Entry 1CR6 (X-ray diffraction, 2.80 A resolution); this record covers chains A and B.

Chain A (and B):
Molecule: Epoxide hydrolase
Source organism: Mus musculus
Notes: EC 3.3.2.3; chain B of this document is another copy of the same molecule, construct and numbering; everything in this record applies to it too
Reference sequence: P34914 (HYES_MOUSE); numbering as in UniProt (aligned over 1-554)
Sequence (554 residues; each row starts with the number of its first residue):
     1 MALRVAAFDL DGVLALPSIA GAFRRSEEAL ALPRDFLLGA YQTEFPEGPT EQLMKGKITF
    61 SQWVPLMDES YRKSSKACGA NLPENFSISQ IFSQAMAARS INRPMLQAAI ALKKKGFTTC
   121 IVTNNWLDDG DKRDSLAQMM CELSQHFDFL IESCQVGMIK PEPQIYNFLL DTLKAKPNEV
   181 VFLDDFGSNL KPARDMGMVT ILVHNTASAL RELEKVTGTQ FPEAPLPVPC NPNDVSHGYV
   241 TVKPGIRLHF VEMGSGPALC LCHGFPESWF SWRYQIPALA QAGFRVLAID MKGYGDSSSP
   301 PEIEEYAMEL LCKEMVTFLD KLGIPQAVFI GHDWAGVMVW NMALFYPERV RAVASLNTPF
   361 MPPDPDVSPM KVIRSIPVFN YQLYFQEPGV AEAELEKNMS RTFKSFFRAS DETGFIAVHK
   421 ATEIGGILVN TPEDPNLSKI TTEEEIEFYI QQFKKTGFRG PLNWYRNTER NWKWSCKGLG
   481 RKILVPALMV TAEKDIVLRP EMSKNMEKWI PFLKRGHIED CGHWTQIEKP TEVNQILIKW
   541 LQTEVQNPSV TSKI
Disordered / not traced: 1-3, 20-47, 64-89, 545-554 (chain B: 1-3, 545-554)
Residues lining bound ligands: N-cyclohexyl-n'-(propyl)phenyl urea (CPU): F265, D333, W334, V337, M361, Y381, Q382, F406, I416, V418, Y465, D495, I496, V497, L498, H523, W524

How chain A and chain B interact:
Pairs across the interface (101):
  G56(A) - R481(B)  hydrogen bond (backbone-side chain)
  K57(A) - G480(B)
  K57(A) - R481(B)
  T59(A) - R481(B)
  T59(A) - K482(B)
  S61(A) - L484(B)
  Q62(A) - G480(B)  hydrogen bond (side chain-backbone)
  Q62(A) - R481(B)
  Q62(A) - K482(B)
  W126(A) - E348(B)
  L127(A) - L344(B)
  L127(A) - F345(B)
  L127(A) - E348(B)
  L127(A) - R481(B)
  D128(A) - P347(B)
  D128(A) - E348(B)  hydrogen bond (backbone-side chain)
  D129(A) - K482(B)
  D129(A) - L484(B)
  R133(A) - Q326(B)
  R133(A) - P347(B)
  R133(A) - E348(B)
  R133(A) - V350(B)  hydrogen bond (side chain-backbone)
  R133(A) - R351(B)
  R133(A) - V485(B)
  D134(A) - Q326(B)
  A137(A) - P325(B)
  A137(A) - E348(B)
  Q138(A) - P325(B)
  C141(A) - D320(B)
  C141(A) - G323(B)
  C141(A) - I324(B)
  C141(A) - R349(B)
  S144(A) - D320(B)
  Q145(A) - K321(B)
  Q155(A) - F345(B)  hydrogen bond (side chain-backbone)
  Q155(A) - Y346(B)
  D234(A) - K321(B)  salt bridge
  S236(A) - Y239(B)
  S236(A) - L322(B)
  H237(A) - H237(B)
  H237(A) - G238(B)
  H237(A) - Y239(B)  hydrogen bond (backbone-backbone)
  G238(A) - H237(B)
  Y239(A) - S236(B)
  Y239(A) - H237(B)  hydrogen bond (backbone-backbone)
  Y239(A) - Y239(B)  hydrophobic
  E252(A) - E252(B)
  E252(A) - R285(B)  salt bridge
  E252(A) - L322(B)
  M253(A) - K321(B)
  M253(A) - L322(B)
  G254(A) - R285(B)  hydrogen bond (backbone-side chain)
  G254(A) - L322(B)  hydrogen bond (backbone-backbone)
  G254(A) - G323(B)
  S255(A) - R285(B)
  R285(A) - E252(B)  salt bridge
  R285(A) - G254(B)  hydrogen bond (side chain-backbone)
  R285(A) - S255(B)
  R285(A) - R285(B)
  D320(A) - C141(B)
  D320(A) - S144(B)
  K321(A) - D234(B)  salt bridge
  K321(A) - M253(B)
  L322(A) - S236(B)
  L322(A) - M253(B)
  L322(A) - G254(B)  hydrogen bond (backbone-backbone)
  G323(A) - C141(B)
  G323(A) - G254(B)
  I324(A) - C141(B)
  P325(A) - A137(B)
  P325(A) - Q138(B)
  Q326(A) - R133(B)
  Q326(A) - D134(B)
  F345(A) - Q155(B)  hydrogen bond (backbone-side chain)
  Y346(A) - Q155(B)
  P347(A) - D128(B)
  P347(A) - D129(B)
  P347(A) - R133(B)
  E348(A) - W126(B)
  E348(A) - L127(B)
  E348(A) - D128(B)  hydrogen bond (side chain-backbone)
  E348(A) - R133(B)
  E348(A) - A137(B)
  R349(A) - A137(B)
  R349(A) - C141(B)
  V350(A) - R133(B)  hydrogen bond (backbone-side chain)
  R351(A) - R133(B)
  G480(A) - K57(B)
  G480(A) - I58(B)
  G480(A) - Q62(B)  hydrogen bond (backbone-side chain)
  R481(A) - G56(B)  hydrogen bond (side chain-backbone)
  R481(A) - K57(B)  hydrogen bond (backbone-backbone)
  R481(A) - T59(B)
  R481(A) - Q62(B)
  R481(A) - L127(B)
  K482(A) - T59(B)
  K482(A) - Q62(B)  hydrogen bond (backbone-side chain)
  L484(A) - T59(B)
  L484(A) - S61(B)
  L484(A) - D129(B)
  V485(A) - R133(B)
Other interface residues (no listed pair), chain A (57 interface residues in all): I58, L136, M140, V235, V240, T241, F250, A258, L344, K477, P486
Other interface residues (no listed pair), chain B (58 interface residues in all): L136, M140, Q145, N233, V235, V240, F250, G256, A258, K477, P486

Summary:
Chain A and chain B form an interface of 57 and 58 residues respectively; the contacts include 18 hydrogen
bonds and 4 salt bridges. Polar contacts include D234(A)-K321(B), E252(A)-R285(B) and G56(A)-R481(B). Ligands
of chain A: N-cyclohexyl-n'-(propyl)phenyl urea.
Both chains are Epoxide hydrolase (Mus musculus). Entry 1CR6 (Crystal structure of murine soluble epoxide
hydrolase complexed with cpu inhibitor) was determined by X-ray diffraction (same publication as 1CQZ).
